PDB entry 6UJO | X-ray diffraction, 2.25 A resolution | chains A and B of the 3 polymer chains in the assembly

[Chain A]
Protein: MHC class I antigen
From: Homo sapiens
Reference sequence: U5YJP1 (U5YJP1_HUMAN); residues 1-275 here correspond to UniProt positions 25-299 (UniProt number = residue number + 24)
Amino-acid sequence (276 residues; numbered 0 to 275; the number before each row is that of its first residue; numbering starts at 0):
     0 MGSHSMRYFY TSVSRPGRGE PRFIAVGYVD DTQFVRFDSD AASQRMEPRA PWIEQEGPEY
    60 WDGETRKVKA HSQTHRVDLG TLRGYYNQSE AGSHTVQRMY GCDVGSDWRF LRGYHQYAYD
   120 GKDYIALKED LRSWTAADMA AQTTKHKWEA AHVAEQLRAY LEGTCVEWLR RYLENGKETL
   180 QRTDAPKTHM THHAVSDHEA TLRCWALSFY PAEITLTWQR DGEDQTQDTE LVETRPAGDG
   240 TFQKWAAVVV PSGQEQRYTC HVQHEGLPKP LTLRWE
Not modelled in the structure: 0
Differences from the reference sequence: initiating methionine (0)
Disulfides: Cys-101/Cys-164, Cys-203/Cys-259

[Chain B]
Protein: Beta-2-microglobulin
From: Homo sapiens
Reference sequence: P61769 (B2MG_HUMAN); residues 1-99 here correspond to UniProt positions 21-119 (UniProt number = residue number + 20)
Amino-acid sequence (100 residues; each row starts with the number of its first residue; numbering starts at 0):
     0 MIQRTPKIQV YSRHPAENGK SNFLNCYVSG FHPSDIEVDL LKNGERIEKV EHSDLSFSKD
    60 WSFYLLYYTE FTPTEKDEYA CRVNHVTLSQ PKIVKWDRDM
Differences from the reference sequence: initiating methionine (0)
Curated features (UniProtKB/Swiss-Prot):
  - modified residue: Gln-2 (Pyrrolidone carboxylic acid)
  - glycosylation: Ile-1 (N-linked (Glc) (glycation) isoleucine), Lys-19 (N-linked (Glc) (glycation) lysine), Lys-41 (N-linked (Glc) (glycation) lysine), Lys-48 (N-linked (Glc) (glycation) lysine), Lys-58 (N-linked (Glc) (glycation) lysine), Lys-91 (N-linked (Glc) (glycation) lysine), Lys-94 (N-linked (Glc) (glycation) lysine)
Disulfides: Cys-25/Cys-80

[Chain A / chain B interface]
Residue-residue contacts - 51 pairs, chain A then chain B:
  Phe-8(A) / Ser-55(B)
  Phe-8(A) / Phe-56(B)  hydrophobic
  Tyr-9(A) / Phe-56(B)
  Thr-10(A) / Phe-56(B)
  Thr-10(A) / Phe-62(B)
  Val-12(A) / Ser-33(B)
  Ile-23(A) / Leu-54(B)
  Val-25(A) / Asp-53(B)
  Val-25(A) / Leu-54(B)
  Val-25(A) / Ser-55(B)
  Tyr-27(A) / Ser-55(B)
  Tyr-27(A) / Tyr-63(B)  hydrogen bond
  Gln-32(A) / Asp-53(B)  hydrogen bond
  Arg-35(A) / Asp-53(B)  salt bridge
  Arg-48(A) / Asp-53(B)  salt bridge
  Gln-96(A) / His-31(B)  hydrogen bond
  Gln-96(A) / Phe-56(B)
  Gln-96(A) / Trp-60(B)  hydrogen bond (side chain-backbone)
  Gln-96(A) / Phe-62(B)
  Arg-97(A) / Phe-56(B)
  Gln-115(A) / Trp-60(B)
  Tyr-116(A) / Trp-60(B)
  Ala-117(A) / Trp-60(B)  hydrophobic
  Asp-119(A) / Met-0(B)
  Asp-119(A) / Ile-1(B)
  Asp-119(A) / His-31(B)
  Gly-120(A) / His-31(B)
  Asp-122(A) / Trp-60(B)  hydrogen bond
  Thr-190(A) / Asp-98(B)  hydrogen bond
  His-192(A) / Asp-98(B)  salt bridge
  Arg-202(A) / Asp-98(B)  salt bridge
  Arg-202(A) / Met-99(B)
  Trp-204(A) / Asp-98(B)  hydrogen bond
  Trp-204(A) / Met-99(B)
  Val-231(A) / Gln-8(B)
  Glu-232(A) / Gln-8(B)  hydrogen bond (backbone-side chain)
  Arg-234(A) / Gln-8(B)  hydrogen bond
  Arg-234(A) / Tyr-10(B)
  Arg-234(A) / Met-99(B)  hydrogen bond (side chain-backbone)
  Pro-235(A) / Tyr-10(B)  hydrogen bond (backbone-side chain)
  Pro-235(A) / Asn-24(B)
  Pro-235(A) / Tyr-26(B)
  Ala-236(A) / Arg-12(B)  hydrogen bond (backbone-side chain)
  Ala-236(A) / Asn-24(B)  hydrogen bond (backbone-side chain)
  Gly-237(A) / Arg-12(B)  hydrogen bond (backbone-side chain)
  Gly-237(A) / Leu-65(B)
  Asp-238(A) / Arg-12(B)
  Gln-242(A) / Tyr-10(B)
  Gln-242(A) / Ser-11(B)  hydrogen bond (side chain-backbone)
  Gln-242(A) / Arg-12(B)  hydrogen bond (side chain-backbone)
  Trp-244(A) / Met-99(B)  hydrogen bond (side chain-backbone)
Other interface residues (no listed pair), chain A (37 interface residues in all): Ser-92, His-93, Thr-94, Met-98, Leu-206, Thr-233
Other interface residues (no listed pair), chain B (24 interface residues in all): Lys-6, His-13, Pro-14, Pro-32

[Overview]
37 residues of chain A and 24 residues of chain B are in contact; the contacts include 17 hydrogen bonds and 4
salt bridges. Polar pairs include Arg-35(A)/Asp-53(B), Arg-48(A)/Asp-53(B) and His-192(A)/Asp-98(B).
Chain A is MHC class I antigen and chain B is Beta-2-microglobulin, both from Homo sapiens; the structure,
HHAT L75F Neoantigen Peptide KQWLVWLFL Presented by HLA-A206, was determined by X-ray diffraction together
with 6UJQ, 6UK2 and 6UK4 from the same study.
